Entry 3ES8 (X-ray diffraction, 2.20 A resolution); this record covers chains A and B of the 8 polymer chains in the assembly.

[Chain A (and B)]
Protein: Muconate cycloisomerase
Source organism: Oceanobacillus iheyensis
Notes: chain B of this document is another copy of the same molecule, construct and numbering; everything in this record applies to it too
Reference sequence: Q8EMJ9 (Q8EMJ9_OCEIH); numbering as in UniProt (aligned over 1-391)
Chain sequence (391 residues; each row starts with the number of its first residue):
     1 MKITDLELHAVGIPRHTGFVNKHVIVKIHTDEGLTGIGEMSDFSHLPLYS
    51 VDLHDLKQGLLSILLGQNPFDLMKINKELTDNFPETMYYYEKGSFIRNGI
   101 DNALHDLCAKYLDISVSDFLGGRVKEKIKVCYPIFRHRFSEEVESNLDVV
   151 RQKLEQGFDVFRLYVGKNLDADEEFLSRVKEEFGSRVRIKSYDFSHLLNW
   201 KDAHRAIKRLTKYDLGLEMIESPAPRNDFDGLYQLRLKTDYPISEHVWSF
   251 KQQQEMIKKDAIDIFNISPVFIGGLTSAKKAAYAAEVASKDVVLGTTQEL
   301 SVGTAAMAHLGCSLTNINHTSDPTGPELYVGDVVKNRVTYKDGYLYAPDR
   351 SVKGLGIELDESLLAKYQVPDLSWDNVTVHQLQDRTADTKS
Not modelled in the structure: 388-391
Bound ions: Mg2+: D42, H45, T297 (together with (2S)-2-hydroxybutanedioic acid)
Ligand contacts: (2S)-2-hydroxybutanedioic acid (LMR): R15, N21, D42, H45, Y89, Y90, F135, Y164, F271, T296, T297, Q298, R385
Curated features (UniProtKB/Swiss-Prot):
  - active site: Y90 (Proton donor), Y164 (Proton acceptor)
  - binding site (substrate): R15, Y89, T296, R385
  - binding site (Mg(2+)): D42, H45, D193, E221, H246, T297
  - site: R162 (Increases basicity of active site Tyr)
  - mutagenesis: H45 (H45Q: Loss of activity), Y90 (Y90F: 3550-fold reduction in catalytic efficiency), R162 (R162N: 17000-fold reduction in catalytic efficiency), Y164 (Y164F: Loss of activity)
Reported in the primary citation:
  - binding site for (2S)-2-hydroxybutanedioic acid: R15, R385
  - contacts within the chain: R162-Y164 (hydrogen bond)
  - mutagenesis - Y90F: decreased catalytic activity

[Interface between chain A and chain B]
Contacting residue pairs (56):
  N68(A) with R350(B), hydrogen bond
  F70(A) with D118(B); G121(B); G122(B); R350(B)
  D71(A) with G121(B); G122(B); R123(B), hydrogen bond (side chain-backbone); R350(B), salt bridge
  L72(A) with G121(B), hydrogen bond (backbone-backbone)
  M73(A) with G121(B), hydrogen bond (backbone-backbone); Y283(B); S313(B)
  K74(A) with R123(B)
  L112(A) with L112(B), hydrophobic; I114(B), hydrophobic
  I114(A) with L112(B), hydrophobic
  D118(A) with F70(B); F119(B)
  F119(A) with D118(B)
  G121(A) with F70(B); D71(B); L72(B), hydrogen bond (backbone-backbone); M73(B), hydrogen bond (backbone-backbone)
  G122(A) with F70(B), hydrogen bond (backbone-backbone); D71(B)
  R123(A) with D71(B), hydrogen bond (backbone-side chain); K74(B)
  F250(A) with E286(B); V287(B)
  Q253(A) with V287(B)
  Q254(A) with V287(B); A288(B)
  K258(A) with K258(B); D260(B), salt bridge
  D260(A) with K258(B), salt bridge
  K280(A) with Y283(B); E286(B), salt bridge; V287(B)
  Y283(A) with M73(B); K280(B); Y283(B), hydrophobic
  A284(A) with V287(B), hydrophobic
  E286(A) with F250(B); K280(B), salt bridge
  V287(A) with F250(B); Q253(B); Q254(B); K280(B); A284(B), hydrophobic
  A288(A) with Q254(B)
  S313(A) with M73(B)
  T315(A) with M73(B)
  R350(A) with N68(B), hydrogen bond; F70(B); D71(B), salt bridge
Also at the interface, not in a pair above, chain A (34 interface residues in all): K77, L120, V124, K251, I257, K279, A281
Also at the interface, not in a pair above, chain B (34 interface residues in all): K77, L120, V124, K251, I257, K279, A281, T315

[Overview]
The chain A/chain B interface involves 34 residues from each chain, with 9 hydrogen bonds and 6 salt bridges.
Polar pairs include D71(A)-R350(B), K258(A)-D260(B) and K280(A)-E286(B). Chain A binds
(2S)-2-hydroxybutanedioic acid. From the paper: a binding site for (2S)-2-hydroxybutanedioic acid at R15(A)
and R385(A); Y90F of chain A reduces catalytic activity.
Both chains are Muconate cycloisomerase (Oceanobacillus iheyensis). Entry 3ES8 (Crystal structure of divergent
enolase from Oceanobacillus Iheyensis complexed with Mg and L-malate) was determined by X-ray diffraction
(same publication as 3HPF, 3FYY, 3ES7 and 2OQY).
